PDB entry 4DF4 | X-ray diffraction, 2.20 A resolution | chains A and B of the 3 polymer chains in the assembly

== Chain A ==
Molecule: DNA polymerase I, thermostable
From: Thermus aquaticus
Notes: EC 2.7.7.7; fragment: Klenow Fragment
UniProt: P19821 (DPO1_THEAQ); residue numbers follow UniProt; this construct covers 293-832
Sequence (540 residues; each row starts with the number of its first residue):
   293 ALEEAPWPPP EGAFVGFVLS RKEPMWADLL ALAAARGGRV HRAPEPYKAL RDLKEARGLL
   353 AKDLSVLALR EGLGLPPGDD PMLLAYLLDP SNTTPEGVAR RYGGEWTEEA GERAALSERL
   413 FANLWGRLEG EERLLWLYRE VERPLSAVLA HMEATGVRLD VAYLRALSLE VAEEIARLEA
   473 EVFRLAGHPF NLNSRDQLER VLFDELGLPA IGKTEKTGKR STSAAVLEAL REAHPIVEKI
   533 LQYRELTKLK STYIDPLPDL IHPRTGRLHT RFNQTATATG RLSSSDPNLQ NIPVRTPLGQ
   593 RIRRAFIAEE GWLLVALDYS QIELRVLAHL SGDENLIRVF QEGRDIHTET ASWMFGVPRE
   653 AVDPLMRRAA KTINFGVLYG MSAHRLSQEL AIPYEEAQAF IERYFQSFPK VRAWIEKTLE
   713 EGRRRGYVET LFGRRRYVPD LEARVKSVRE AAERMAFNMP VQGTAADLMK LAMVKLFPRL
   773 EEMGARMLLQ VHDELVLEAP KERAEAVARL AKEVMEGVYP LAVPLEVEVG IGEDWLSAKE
Disordered / not traced: 293
Ion coordination: Mg2+ site 1: Asp610, Tyr611, Asp785 (together with 0L3); Mg2+ site 2: Asp610, Asp785 (together with 0L3)
Small-molecule neighbours: 0L3 (7-{2-deoxy-5-O-[(S)-hydroxy{[(S)-hydroxy(phosphonooxy)phosphoryl]oxy}phosphoryl]-beta-D-erythro-pentofuranosyl}-5-{5-[(10-hydroxydecanoyl)amino]pent-1-yn-1-yl}-7H-pyrrolo[2,3-d]pyrimidin-4-amine): Arg573, Asp610, Tyr611, Ser612, Gln613, Ile614, Glu615, His639, Arg659, Arg660, Lys663, Thr664, Phe667, Tyr671, Asp785, Glu820, Lys831
Reported in the primary citation:
  - binding site for 0L3: Arg660, Lys663

== Chain B ==
Molecule: 12-nt DNA strand
Notes: fragment: DNA Primer
Sequence (12 nucleotides; row label = number of the first residue in the row):
   101 GACCACGGCG CC
Modified residues: DOC (2',3'-dideoxycytidine-5'-monophosphate) at position 112

== How chain A and chain B interact ==
Contacting residue pairs (37):
  Arg487(A) with DG107(B), hydrogen bond to the phosphate; DG108(B), salt bridge to the phosphate
  Thr506(A) with DG107(B), hydrogen bond to the phosphate; DG108(B), phosphate contact
  Glu507(A) with DG107(B), phosphate contact
  Lys508(A) with DC106(B), phosphate contact; DG107(B), hydrogen bond to the phosphate
  Thr509(A) with DC106(B), phosphate contact; DG107(B), hydrogen bond to the phosphate
  Ser513(A) with DG108(B), hydrogen bond to the phosphate
  Thr514(A) with DG108(B), hydrogen bond to the phosphate
  Ser515(A) with DG108(B), hydrogen bond to the phosphate; DC109(B), phosphate contact
  Ala516(A) with DC109(B), hydrogen bond to the phosphate
  Arg536(A) with DG108(B), hydrogen bond to the phosphate; DC109(B), salt bridge to the phosphate
  Lys540(A) with DG108(B), base contact; DC109(B), hydrogen bond to the base; DG110(B), sugar contact
  Tyr545(A) with DG110(B), sugar contact
  Arg573(A) with DOC_112(B), hydrogen bond to the base
  Gln582(A) with DC111(B), sugar contact
  Asn583(A) with DG110(B), hydrogen bond to the base; DC111(B), sugar contact
  Ile584(A) with DC111(B), sugar contact
  Pro585(A) with DG110(B), phosphate contact; DC111(B), phosphate contact
  Val586(A) with DC111(B), hydrogen bond to the phosphate; DOC_112(B), phosphate contact
  Arg587(A) with DG110(B), salt bridge to the phosphate; DC111(B), salt bridge to the phosphate
  Arg660(A) with DC111(B), salt bridge to the phosphate; DOC_112(B), salt bridge to the phosphate
  Val783(A) with DOC_112(B), sugar contact
  His784(A) with DOC_112(B), sugar contact
  Asp785(A) with DOC_112(B), sugar contact
  Glu786(A) with DOC_112(B), sugar contact
Other interface residues (no listed pair), chain A (29 interface residues in all): Gly510, Glu537, Leu541, Asn580, Arg595

== Summary ==
The interface between chain A and chain B involves 29 residues on one side and 7 on the other, with 13
hydrogen bonds and 6 salt bridges. Among the polar pairs are Lys540(A)-DC109(B), Arg573(A)-DOC_112(B) and
Asn583(A)-DG110(B). Ligands of chain A: compound 0L3. From the paper: a binding site for 0L3 at Arg660(A) and
Lys663(A).
Chain A is DNA polymerase I, thermostable (Thermus aquaticus) and chain B is a 12-nt DNA strand; the
structure, Crystal structure of the large fragment of DNA Polymerase I from Thermus aquaticus in a closed ...,
was determined by X-ray diffraction, deposited together with 4DF8, 4DFJ, 4DFK, 4DFM and 4DFP.
